PDB entry 9HIU | electron microscopy, 3.20 A resolution | chains A and B of the 3 polymer chains in the assembly

== Chain A ==
Protein: Cyclin-A2
Organism: Homo sapiens
UniProt: P20248 (CCNA2_HUMAN); numbering as in UniProt (aligned over 1-432)
Amino-acid sequence (432 residues; row label = number of the first residue in the row):
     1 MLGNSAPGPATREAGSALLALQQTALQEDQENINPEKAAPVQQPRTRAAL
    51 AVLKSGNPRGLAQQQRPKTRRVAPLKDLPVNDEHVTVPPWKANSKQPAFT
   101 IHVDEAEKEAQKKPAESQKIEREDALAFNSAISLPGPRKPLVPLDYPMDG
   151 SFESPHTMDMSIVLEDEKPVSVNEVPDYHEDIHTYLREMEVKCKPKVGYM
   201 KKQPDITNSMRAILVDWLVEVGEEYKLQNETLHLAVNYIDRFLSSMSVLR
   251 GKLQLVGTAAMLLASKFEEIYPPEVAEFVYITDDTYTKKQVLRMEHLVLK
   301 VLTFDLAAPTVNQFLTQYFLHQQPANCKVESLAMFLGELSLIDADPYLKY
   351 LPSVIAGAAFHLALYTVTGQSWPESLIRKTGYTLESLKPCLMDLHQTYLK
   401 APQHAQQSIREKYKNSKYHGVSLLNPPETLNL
Unresolved in the structure: 1-177
Sequence notes: variant Val163 (Ile in P20248)
UniProt features mapped onto this chain:
  - modified residue: Met1 (N-acetylmethionine), Ser5 (Phosphoserine), Ser55 (Phosphoserine)

== Chain B ==
Protein: Cyclin-dependent kinase 2
Organism: Homo sapiens
Notes: EC 2.7.11.22
UniProt: P24941 (CDK2_HUMAN); residues 1-297 here = UniProt positions 1-297
Amino-acid sequence (297 residues; numbered 1 to 297; the number before each row is that of its first residue):
     1 MENFQKVEKIGEGTYGVVYKARNKLTGEVVALKKIRLDTETEGVPSTAIR
    51 EISLLKELNHPNIVKLLDVIHTENKLYLVFEFLHQDLKKFMDASALTGIP
   101 LPLIKSYLFQLLQGLAFCHSHRVLHRDLKPQNLLINTEGAIKLADFGLAR
   151 AFGVPVRTYTHEVVTLWYRAPEILLGCKYYSTAVDIWSLGCIFAEMVTRR
   201 ALFPGDSEIDQLFRIFRTLGTPDEVVWPGVTSMPDYKPSFPKWARQDFSK
   251 VVPPLDEDGRSLLSQMLHYDPNKRISAKAALAHPFFQDVTKPVPHLR
Unresolved in the structure: 13-14, 39-40, 160-164, 295-297
UniProt features mapped onto this chain:
  - active site: Asp127 (Proton acceptor)
  - binding site (ATP): Ile10 to Val18, Lys33, Glu81 to Leu83, Asp86, Lys129 to Asn132, Asp145
  - binding site (Mg(2+)): Asn132, Asp145
  - site (CDK7 binding): Lys9, Lys88, Lys89, Leu166
  - modified residue: Met1 (N-acetylmethionine), Lys6 (N6-acetyllysine), Thr14 (Phosphothreonine), Tyr15 (Phosphotyrosine), Tyr19 (Phosphotyrosine), Thr160 (Phosphothreonine)
  - natural variant: Pro45 (P45L: In a glioblastoma multiforme sample)
  - mutagenesis: Lys9 (K9F: Reduced phosphorylation by CAK), Thr14 (T14A: 2-fold increase in activity), Tyr15 (Y15F: 2-fold increase in activity), Lys88 to Lys89 (Reduced phosphorylation by CAK), Thr160 (T160A: Abolishes activity), Leu166 (L166R: Reduced phosphorylation by CAK and reduced kinase activity)

== How chain A and chain B interact ==
Contacting residue pairs (56):
  Tyr178(A) with His119(B); Thr182(B), hydrogen bond
  Asp181(A) with Ser120(B)
  Ile182(A) with His119(B); Ser120(B), hydrogen bond (backbone-backbone); His121(B); Phe152(B), hydrophobic
  Tyr185(A) with Glu57(B), hydrogen bond; His121(B)
  Leu186(A) with Arg122(B)
  Met189(A) with Glu57(B)
  Glu230(A) with Val154(B)
  Leu263(A) with Ile49(B), hydrophobic
  Lys266(A) with Glu42(B), hydrogen bond (side chain-backbone); Gly43(B); Val44(B), hydrogen bond (side chain-backbone); Ser46(B); Arg50(B), hydrogen bond (backbone-side chain)
  Phe267(A) with Arg50(B), hydrogen bond (backbone-side chain); Ser53(B); Arg150(B); Ala151(B), hydrophobic
  Glu268(A) with Arg150(B), hydrogen bond (backbone-side chain); Val154(B)
  Glu269(A) with Arg50(B), hydrogen bond (backbone-side chain)
  Ile270(A) with Arg157(B); Thr158(B); Tyr159(B), hydrophobic
  Pro272(A) with Ser46(B)
  Glu274(A) with Glu42(B)
  Val275(A) with Thr41(B); Glu42(B)
  Lys288(A) with Thr41(B)
  Leu292(A) with Thr41(B); Glu42(B); Gly43(B)
  Arg293(A) with Glu73(B)
  Glu295(A) with Val44(B), hydrogen bond (side chain-backbone)
  His296(A) with His71(B), hydrogen bond; Thr72(B); Glu73(B), salt bridge
  Leu299(A) with Val44(B), hydrophobic; Ile49(B), hydrophobic
  Thr303(A) with Lys56(B)
  Phe304(A) with Ile52(B), hydrophobic; Ser53(B); Lys56(B); His71(B); Leu76(B), hydrophobic
  Asp305(A) with Lys56(B), salt bridge
  Leu306(A) with Ile49(B), hydrophobic
  Ala307(A) with Glu57(B); Arg122(B), hydrogen bond (backbone-side chain)
  Gln313(A) with Arg122(B), hydrogen bond; Gly153(B)
  Thr316(A) with Gly153(B)
Also at the interface, not in a pair above, chain A (33 interface residues in all): Gln228, Ala308, Asn312, Gln317
Also at the interface, not in a pair above, chain B (31 interface residues in all): Leu54, Val69, Lys278

== Summary ==
The interface between chain A and chain B involves 33 residues on one side and 31 on the other, with 13
hydrogen bonds and 2 salt bridges. Polar pairs include His296(A)-Glu73(B), Asp305(A)-Lys56(B) and
Tyr178(A)-Thr182(B).
Here chain A is Cyclin-A2 and chain B is Cyclin-dependent kinase 2, both from Homo sapiens. Entry 9HIU
(Cryo-EM structure of CDK2-cyclin A bound to a GMNC peptide) was determined by electron microscopy.
